Entry 9G9I (electron microscopy, 3.31 A resolution); this record covers chains A and G of the 10 polymer chains in the assembly.

Chain A:
Molecule: CRISPR system single-strand-specific deoxyribonuclease Cas10/Csm1 (subtype III-A)
Source organism: Enterococcus italicus DSM 15952
Notes: EC 3.1.-.-, 2.7.7.-
UniProtKB: E6LHV7 (CAS10_ENTI1); numbering as in UniProt (aligned over 2-755)
Amino-acid sequence (774 residues; each row starts with the number of its first residue; numbers below 1 keep their minus sign (Met-18 is residue -18)):
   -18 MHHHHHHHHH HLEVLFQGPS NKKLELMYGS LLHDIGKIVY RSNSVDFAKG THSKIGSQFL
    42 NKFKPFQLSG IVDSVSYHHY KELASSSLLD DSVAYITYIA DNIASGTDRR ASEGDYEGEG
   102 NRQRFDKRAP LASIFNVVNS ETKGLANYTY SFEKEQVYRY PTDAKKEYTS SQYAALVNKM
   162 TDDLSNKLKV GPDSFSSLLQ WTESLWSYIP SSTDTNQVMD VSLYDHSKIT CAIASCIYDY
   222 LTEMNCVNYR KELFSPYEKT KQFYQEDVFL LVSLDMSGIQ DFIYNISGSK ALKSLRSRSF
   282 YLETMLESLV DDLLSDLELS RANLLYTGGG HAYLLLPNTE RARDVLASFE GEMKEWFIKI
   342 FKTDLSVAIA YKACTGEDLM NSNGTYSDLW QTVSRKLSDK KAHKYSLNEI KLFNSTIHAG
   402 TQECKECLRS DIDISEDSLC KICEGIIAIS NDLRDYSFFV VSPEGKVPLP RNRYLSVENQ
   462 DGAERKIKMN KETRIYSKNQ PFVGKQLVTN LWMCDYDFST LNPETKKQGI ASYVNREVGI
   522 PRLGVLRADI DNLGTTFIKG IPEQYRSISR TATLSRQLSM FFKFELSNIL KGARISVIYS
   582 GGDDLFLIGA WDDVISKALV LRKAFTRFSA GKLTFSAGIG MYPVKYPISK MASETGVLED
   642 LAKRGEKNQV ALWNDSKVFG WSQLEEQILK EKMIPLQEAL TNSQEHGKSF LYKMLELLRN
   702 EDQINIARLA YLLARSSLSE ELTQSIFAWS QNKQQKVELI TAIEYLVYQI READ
Disordered / not traced: -18 to 1, 88-105, 134-138, 482-486, 685-688, 754-755
Sequence notes: initiating methionine (-18); expression tag (-17 to 1)
Cystine bridges: Cys421-Cys424
Bound ions: Mg2+: Asp530, Asp584 (together with pNppA3)
Ligand contacts:
  - pNppA3: Tyr307, His312, Tyr314, Trp371, Gln372, Ser375, Arg376, Ser379, Asp530, Ile531, Asp532, Asn533, Leu534, Gly535, Thr536, Phe538, Ile539, Thr552, Ser556, Leu559, Ser560, Gly583, Asp584, Lys644, Lys648
  - AMP-PNP (ANP; phosphoaminophosphonic acid-adenylate ester): Asp256, Met257, Ser258, Gly259, Ile260, Gln261, Ile264, Tyr265, Ser280, Leu283, Glu284, Gly310, Gly311, Lys382, Tyr580, Asp585
Swiss-Prot annotation at these positions:
  - mutagenesis: His14 to Asp15 (Wild-type synthesis of the cA6 activator), Asp584 to Asp585 (No longer synthesizes the cA6 activator)

Chain G:
Molecule: CRISPR system Cms protein Csm4
Source organism: Enterococcus italicus DSM 15952
UniProtKB: E6LHV4 (CSM4_ENTI1); residues 1-307 here = UniProt positions 1-307
Amino-acid sequence (307 residues; each row starts with the number of its first residue):
     1 MNQLVVKLVK LTFKSPVHFG MKRLSDSNHT IAADTLFSAL IIEALQQQLE LSHLLNNLVI
    61 TDLFPYNKTS YFLPKPLIRI EGKKGDESGY KAFKKLTYIP VENYSEYLRG EIDSLEASKI
   121 AESLNLGKAS LSTKVSLQAV DHNGESEPYS VGNFTFYPES GLYFLAKGNA DTIGQLEILM
   181 HALQYSGIGG KRSAGYGQFR CTIEDSGKFD SLLSQTGNIA ILLSSAMASD EELVDCLEDA
   241 RYLLKKRTGF VQSKTYADQL VKKKDFYAFS AGSTFYQKFN GKIFDVSDNG RHSVYRYAKA
   301 FWLEGKI
Disordered / not traced: 1-3, 82-88
Ligand contacts: pNppA3: Ile80, Glu81, Tyr90, Lys91

Interface between chain A and chain G:
Contacting residue pairs (51):
  Asn266(A) with Arg23(G), hydrogen bond (backbone-side chain)
  Ile267(A) with Arg23(G)
  Ser268(A) with Arg23(G), hydrogen bond
  Lys343(A) with Tyr267(G)
  Thr344(A) with Tyr267(G)
  Asp380(A) with Arg79(G), salt bridge; Arg241(G), salt bridge
  Ala383(A) with Arg241(G); Tyr242(G)
  His384(A) with Leu237(G), hydrogen bond (side chain-backbone); Ala240(G); Tyr242(G)
  Lys385(A) with Tyr242(G)
  Tyr386(A) with Tyr242(G), hydrogen bond (backbone-side chain)
  Ser387(A) with Leu237(G)
  Leu388(A) with Leu233(G); Val234(G), hydrophobic; Leu237(G)
  Ile391(A) with Met227(G), hydrophobic; Leu237(G), hydrophobic; Tyr242(G); Leu244(G), hydrophobic; Phe269(G), hydrophobic
  Lys392(A) with Asp230(G)
  Phe394(A) with Tyr267(G)
  Asn395(A) with Met227(G), hydrogen bond; Asp265(G); Phe266(G); Tyr267(G), hydrogen bond (side chain-backbone)
  Thr397(A) with Lys264(G)
  Ile398(A) with Asp288(G)
  His399(A) with Asp288(G), salt bridge; Asn289(G)
  Ala400(A) with Lys262(G)
  Thr402(A) with Lys262(G)
  Glu404(A) with Lys262(G), salt bridge
  Cys408(A) with Arg23(G)
  Leu409(A) with Lys22(G); Arg23(G)
  Ser411(A) with Lys262(G); Asp265(G), hydrogen bond
  Asp412(A) with Lys246(G), salt bridge; Asp265(G); Tyr267(G)
  Pro628(A) with Ser25(G)
  Ser630(A) with Arg23(G), hydrogen bond
  Lys631(A) with Ser25(G); Ser27(G), hydrogen bond; Leu131(G)
  Asp641(A) with Lys95(G), salt bridge
  Arg645(A) with Glu122(G), salt bridge
Interface residues without a listed pair, chain A (38 interface residues in all): Gln372, Arg376, Ser379, Lys382, Gln403, Arg410, Lys644
Interface residues without a listed pair, chain G (33 interface residues in all): Tyr90, Lys91, Lys94, Ser130, Phe250, Val261, Lys263

Summary:
Chain A and chain G form an interface of 38 and 33 residues respectively; the contacts include 9 hydrogen
bonds and 7 salt bridges. Among the polar pairs are Asp380(A)-Arg79(G), Asp380(A)-Arg241(G) and
His399(A)-Asp288(G). PNppA3 is bound between chain A and chain G.
Here chain A is CRISPR system single-strand-specific deoxyribonuclease Cas10/Csm1 (subtype III-A) and chain G
is CRISPR system Cms protein Csm4, both from Enterococcus italicus DSM 15952. Entry 9G9I (CryoEM structure of
Enterococcus italicus Csm-crRNA-CTR2 complex bound to pNppA3 and AMPNPP) was determined by electron
microscopy, deposited together with 9G9A, 9G9B, 9G9C, 9G9D, 9G9E, 9G9F and 4 further entries.
